PDB entry 7JGA | electron microscopy, 3.20 A resolution | chains G and H of the 20 polymer chains in the assembly

[Chain G]
Molecule: ATP synthase gamma chain
Organism: Mycolicibacterium smegmatis
UniProtKB: A0A0D6IUE3 (A0A0D6IUE3_MYCSM); residues 1-307 here = UniProt positions 1-307
Chain sequence (307 residues; row label = number of the first residue in the row):
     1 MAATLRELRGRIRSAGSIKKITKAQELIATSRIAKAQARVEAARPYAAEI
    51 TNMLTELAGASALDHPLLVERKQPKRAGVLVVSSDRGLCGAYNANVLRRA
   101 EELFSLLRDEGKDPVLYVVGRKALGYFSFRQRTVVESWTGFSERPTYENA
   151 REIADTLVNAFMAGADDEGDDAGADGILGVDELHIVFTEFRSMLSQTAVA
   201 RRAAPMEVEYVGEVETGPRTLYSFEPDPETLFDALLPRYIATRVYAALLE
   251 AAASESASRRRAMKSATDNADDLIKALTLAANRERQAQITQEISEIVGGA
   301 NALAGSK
Not modelled in the structure: 1-3, 165-177, 214-221, 304-307

[Chain H]
Molecule: ATP synthase epsilon chain
Organism: Mycolicibacterium smegmatis
UniProtKB: A0A0D6IU73 (A0A0D6IU73_MYCSM); residue numbers follow UniProt; this construct covers 1-121
Chain sequence (121 residues; numbered 1 to 121; the number before each row is that of its first residue):
     1 MADLNVEIVAVERELWSGPATFVFTRTTAGEIGILPRHIPLVAQLVDDAM
    51 VRVEREGEDDLRIAVDGGFLSVTEETVRILVENAQFESEIDADAAKEDAA
   101 SDDERTAAWGRARLRALGQID
Not modelled in the structure: 1-2, 120-121

[How chain G and chain H interact]
Contacting residue pairs (45):
  Ala42(G) - Glu12(H)
  Ala43(G) - Val11(H)
  Tyr46(G) - Val9(H)
  Tyr46(G) - Ala10(H)
  Tyr46(G) - Val11(H)  hydrophobic
  Tyr46(G) - Leu80(H)  hydrophobic
  Tyr46(G) - Val81(H)
  Glu49(G) - Glu7(H)
  Glu49(G) - Val9(H)
  Glu49(G) - Arg78(H)
  Glu49(G) - Leu80(H)
  Ile50(G) - Leu80(H)  hydrophobic
  Met53(G) - Val42(H)  hydrophobic
  Met53(G) - Phe69(H)  hydrophobic
  Met53(G) - Ser71(H)
  Met53(G) - Leu80(H)  hydrophobic
  Glu56(G) - Val42(H)
  Tyr147(G) - Val11(H)  hydrophobic
  Tyr147(G) - Glu12(H)
  Tyr147(G) - Glu82(H)
  Arg151(G) - Asp66(H)  salt bridge
  Arg151(G) - Glu82(H)
  Arg151(G) - Arg105(H)
  Tyr222(G) - Pro40(H)  hydrophobic
  Tyr222(G) - Leu41(H)
  Tyr222(G) - Val42(H)  hydrophobic
  Tyr222(G) - Val72(H)
  Tyr222(G) - Thr73(H)  hydrogen bond
  Ser223(G) - Ile39(H)
  Ser223(G) - Pro40(H)  hydrogen bond (backbone-backbone)
  Ser223(G) - Leu41(H)
  Ser223(G) - Val42(H)  hydrogen bond (backbone-backbone)
  Phe224(G) - Val42(H)
  Glu225(G) - Ala29(H)
  Glu225(G) - Val42(H)  hydrogen bond (backbone-backbone)
  Glu225(G) - Ala43(H)
  Glu225(G) - Gln44(H)
  Leu231(G) - Val42(H)
  Leu231(G) - Ala43(H)
  Ala234(G) - Gln44(H)
  Leu235(G) - Phe69(H)  hydrophobic
  Arg238(G) - Gly67(H)  hydrogen bond (side chain-backbone)
  Arg238(G) - Phe69(H)
  Tyr245(G) - Val11(H)
  Tyr245(G) - Glu12(H)
Interface residues without a listed pair, chain G (23 interface residues in all): Arg39, Pro45, Pro226, Thr230, Thr242
Interface residues without a listed pair, chain H (27 interface residues in all): Arg13, Glu14, Thr28, Leu70

[Overview]
The interface between chain G and chain H involves 23 residues on one side and 27 on the other, with 5
hydrogen bonds and 1 salt bridge. Polar contacts include Arg151(G)-Asp66(H), Tyr222(G)-Thr73(H) and
Arg238(G)-Gly67(H).
Chain G is ATP synthase gamma chain and chain H is ATP synthase epsilon chain, both from Mycolicibacterium
smegmatis; the structure, Cryo-EM structure of bedaquiline-saturated Mycobacterium smegmatis ATP synthase
rotational state 3, was determined by electron microscopy, deposited together with 7JG5, 7JG6, 7JG7, 7JG8,
7JG9, 7JGB and 7JGC.
